4FNU - chains B and C of the 4 polymer chains in the assembly; structure by X-ray diffraction, 3.60 A resolution.

[Chain B (and C)]
Molecule: Alpha-galactosidase AgaA
From: Geobacillus stearothermophilus
Notes: EC 3.2.1.22; chain C of this document is another copy of the same molecule, construct and numbering; everything in this record applies to it too
UniProtKB: Q9ALJ4 (Q9ALJ4_GEOSE); residue numbers follow UniProt; this construct covers 1-729
Sequence (729 residues; each row starts with the number of its first residue):
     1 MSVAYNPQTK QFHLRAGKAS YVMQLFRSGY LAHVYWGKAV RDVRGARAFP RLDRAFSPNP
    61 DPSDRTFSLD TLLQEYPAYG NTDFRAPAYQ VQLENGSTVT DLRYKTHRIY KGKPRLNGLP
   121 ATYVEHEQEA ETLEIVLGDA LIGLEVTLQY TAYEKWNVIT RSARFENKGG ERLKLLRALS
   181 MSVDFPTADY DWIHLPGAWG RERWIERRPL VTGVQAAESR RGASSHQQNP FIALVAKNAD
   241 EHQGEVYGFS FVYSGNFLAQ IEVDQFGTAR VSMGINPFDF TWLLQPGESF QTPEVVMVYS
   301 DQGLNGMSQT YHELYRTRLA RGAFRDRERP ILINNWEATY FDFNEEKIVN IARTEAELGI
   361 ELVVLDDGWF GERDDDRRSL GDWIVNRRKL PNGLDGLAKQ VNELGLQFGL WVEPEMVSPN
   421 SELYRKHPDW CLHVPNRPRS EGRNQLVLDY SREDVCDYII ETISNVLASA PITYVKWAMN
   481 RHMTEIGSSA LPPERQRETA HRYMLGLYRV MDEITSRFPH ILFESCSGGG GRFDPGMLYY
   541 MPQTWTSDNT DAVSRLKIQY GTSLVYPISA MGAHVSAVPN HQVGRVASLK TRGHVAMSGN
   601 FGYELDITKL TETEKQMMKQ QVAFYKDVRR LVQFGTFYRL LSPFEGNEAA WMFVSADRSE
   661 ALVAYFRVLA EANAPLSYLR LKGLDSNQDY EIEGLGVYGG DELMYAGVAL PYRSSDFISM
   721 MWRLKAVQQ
Unresolved in the structure: 1-9, 728-729
Differences from the reference sequence: engineered mutation Glu355 (Ala in Q9ALJ4), Ala478 (Asp in Q9ALJ4)
UniProt features mapped onto this chain:
  - active site: Asp548 (Proton donor)
  - binding site (substrate): Asp53, Trp199, Asp366, Asp367, Arg443, Lys476, Trp477, Met479, Asn480, Cys526, Asp548
  - mutagenesis: Trp336 (W336A: Very strongly reduced hydrolytic efficiency against raffinose, but displays medium level of transglycosylation activity compared to none with wild-type enzyme ...), Asp548 (D548N: Loss of activity)

[Chain B / chain C interface]
Contacting residue pairs (158; chain B residue first):
  Ala55(B) - Trp199(C)  hydrophobic
  Phe56(B) - Trp199(C)
  Phe56(B) - Arg221(C)  hydrogen bond (backbone-side chain)
  Phe56(B) - His226(C)
  Phe56(B) - Met479(C)
  Phe56(B) - Asn480(C)
  Phe56(B) - Arg481(C)
  Phe56(B) - His482(C)
  Phe56(B) - Ser527(C)
  Phe56(B) - Gly528(C)
  Pro58(B) - Glu441(C)
  Pro58(B) - Gly442(C)
  Pro58(B) - Thr484(C)
  Asn59(B) - Ser440(C)
  Asn59(B) - Glu441(C)  hydrogen bond (backbone-backbone)
  Pro60(B) - Ser440(C)
  Pro62(B) - Glu441(C)
  Pro62(B) - Asn444(C)  hydrogen bond (backbone-side chain)
  Arg65(B) - Asp376(C)  salt bridge
  Arg65(B) - Arg443(C)
  Arg65(B) - Asn444(C)  hydrogen bond
  Asp70(B) - Arg221(C)  salt bridge
  Tyr79(B) - Arg220(C)  hydrogen bond (side chain-backbone)
  Tyr79(B) - Phe278(C)  hydrophobic
  Tyr79(B) - Asp279(C)
  Gly80(B) - Thr484(C)
  Gly80(B) - Glu485(C)  hydrogen bond (backbone-backbone)
  Asn81(B) - Thr484(C)
  Thr82(B) - Ser440(C)
  Thr82(B) - Thr484(C)
  Phe84(B) - Arg220(C)  hydrogen bond (backbone-side chain)
  Phe84(B) - Arg221(C)
  Phe84(B) - His482(C)
  Phe84(B) - Met483(C)
  Arg85(B) - Arg220(C)
  Ala86(B) - Arg220(C)
  Pro87(B) - Phe278(C)
  Gln90(B) - Phe278(C)
  Gln90(B) - Asp279(C)
  Gln92(B) - Gln496(C)
  Glu94(B) - Pro493(C)
  Asn95(B) - Pro435(C)
  Asn95(B) - Pro493(C)
  Gly96(B) - Pro493(C)
  Gly96(B) - Gln496(C)  hydrogen bond (backbone-side chain)
  Gly96(B) - Arg497(C)
  Ser97(B) - Val434(C)
  Ser97(B) - Arg497(C)
  Thr98(B) - Asp279(C)  hydrogen bond
  Thr98(B) - Arg497(C)  hydrogen bond
  Val99(B) - Val434(C)  hydrophobic
  Val99(B) - Arg437(C)  hydrogen bond (backbone-side chain)
  Val99(B) - Glu485(C)
  Asp101(B) - Arg437(C)
  Asp139(B) - Arg437(C)  salt bridge
  Leu141(B) - Asn436(C)
  Leu141(B) - Arg437(C)
  Ile142(B) - Arg437(C)
  Trp192(B) - Val211(C)  hydrophobic
  His194(B) - Thr212(C)  hydrogen bond (side chain-backbone)
  Pro196(B) - Thr212(C)
  Gly197(B) - Gln265(C)
  Ala198(B) - Gln265(C)
  Trp199(B) - Ala55(C)  hydrophobic
  Trp199(B) - Phe56(C)
  Arg201(B) - Gln265(C)  hydrogen bond (side chain-backbone)
  Arg201(B) - Phe266(C)
  Glu206(B) - Val211(C)
  Glu206(B) - Thr212(C)  hydrogen bond (side chain-backbone)
  Arg208(B) - Leu210(C)  hydrogen bond (side chain-backbone)
  Arg208(B) - Val211(C)
  Leu210(B) - Arg208(C)  hydrogen bond (backbone-side chain)
  Val211(B) - Trp192(C)  hydrophobic
  Val211(B) - Glu206(C)
  Val211(B) - Arg208(C)
  Thr212(B) - His194(C)  hydrogen bond (backbone-side chain)
  Thr212(B) - Pro196(C)
  Thr212(B) - Glu206(C)  hydrogen bond
  Thr212(B) - Gln228(C)  hydrogen bond (backbone-side chain)
  Val214(B) - Val214(C)
  Val214(B) - Gln215(C)
  Val214(B) - Ala216(C)  hydrogen bond (backbone-backbone)
  Val214(B) - Glu218(C)
  Gln215(B) - Val214(C)
  Ala216(B) - Val214(C)  hydrogen bond (backbone-backbone)
  Glu218(B) - Val214(C)
  Arg220(B) - Tyr79(C)  hydrogen bond (backbone-side chain)
  Arg220(B) - Phe84(C)  hydrogen bond (side chain-backbone)
  Arg220(B) - Arg85(C)
  Arg220(B) - Ala86(C)
  Arg220(B) - Glu262(C)  salt bridge
  Arg221(B) - Asp70(C)  salt bridge
  Arg221(B) - Phe84(C)
  His226(B) - Phe56(C)
  Gln227(B) - Gln265(C)  hydrogen bond
  Gln228(B) - Thr212(C)  hydrogen bond (side chain-backbone)
  Glu262(B) - Arg220(C)  salt bridge
  Gln265(B) - Gly197(C)
  Gln265(B) - Ala198(C)
  Gln265(B) - Arg201(C)  hydrogen bond (backbone-side chain)
  Gln265(B) - Arg221(C)
  Gln265(B) - Gln227(C)  hydrogen bond
  Phe266(B) - Arg201(C)
  Phe278(B) - Tyr79(C)  hydrophobic
  Phe278(B) - Pro87(C)
  Phe278(B) - Gln90(C)
  Phe278(B) - Arg177(C)
  Asp279(B) - Tyr79(C)
  Asp279(B) - Gln90(C)
  Asp279(B) - Thr98(C)  hydrogen bond
  Asp376(B) - Arg65(C)  salt bridge
  Arg377(B) - Pro62(C)
  Val434(B) - Ser97(C)
  Val434(B) - Val99(C)  hydrophobic
  Asn436(B) - Leu141(C)
  Arg437(B) - Val99(C)  hydrogen bond (side chain-backbone)
  Arg437(B) - Thr100(C)
  Arg437(B) - Asp101(C)
  Arg437(B) - Asp139(C)  salt bridge
  Arg437(B) - Leu141(C)
  Arg437(B) - Ile142(C)
  Ser440(B) - Asn59(C)
  Ser440(B) - Pro60(C)
  Ser440(B) - Thr82(C)
  Glu441(B) - Pro58(C)
  Glu441(B) - Asn59(C)  hydrogen bond (backbone-backbone)
  Glu441(B) - Pro62(C)
  Gly442(B) - Pro58(C)
  Arg443(B) - Arg65(C)  hydrogen bond (backbone-side chain)
  Asn444(B) - Pro62(C)  hydrogen bond (side chain-backbone)
  Asn444(B) - Arg65(C)  hydrogen bond
  Met479(B) - Phe56(C)
  Asn480(B) - Phe56(C)
  Arg481(B) - Phe56(C)
  His482(B) - Phe56(C)
  His482(B) - Pro58(C)
  His482(B) - Phe84(C)
  Met483(B) - Phe84(C)
  Thr484(B) - Pro58(C)
  Thr484(B) - Gly80(C)
  Thr484(B) - Thr82(C)
  Thr484(B) - Phe84(C)
  Glu485(B) - Gly80(C)  hydrogen bond (backbone-backbone)
  Glu485(B) - Asn81(C)
  Glu485(B) - Val99(C)
  Pro493(B) - Glu94(C)
  Pro493(B) - Asn95(C)
  Pro493(B) - Gly96(C)
  Gln496(B) - Gln92(C)
  Gln496(B) - Asn95(C)
  Gln496(B) - Gly96(C)  hydrogen bond (side chain-backbone)
  Gln496(B) - Ser97(C)
  Arg497(B) - Gln92(C)
  Arg497(B) - Gly96(C)  hydrogen bond (side chain-backbone)
  Arg497(B) - Ser97(C)
  Arg497(B) - Thr98(C)
  Ser527(B) - Phe56(C)
  Gly528(B) - Phe56(C)
Other interface residues (no listed pair), chain B (82 interface residues in all): Thr100, Arg177, Pro209, Gly213, Pro435, Ile486
Other interface residues (no listed pair), chain C (82 interface residues in all): Pro209, Gly213, Arg377, Ile486

[Overview]
The chain B/chain C interface involves 82 residues from each chain, with 36 hydrogen bonds and 8 salt bridges.
Polar pairs include Arg65(B)-Asp376(C), Asp70(B)-Arg221(C) and Asp139(B)-Arg437(C). UniProt lists active-site
residue Asp548(B), 11 substrate-binding residues and 2 mutagenesis sites on chain B.
Chain B and chain C are both Alpha-galactosidase AgaA (Geobacillus stearothermophilus); the structure, Crystal
structure of GH36 alpha-galactosidase AgaA A355E D478A from Geobacillus stearothermophilus in complex with
stachyose, was determined by X-ray diffraction, deposited together with 4FNP, 4FNQ, 4FNR, 4FNS and 4FNT.
